PDB entry 6S7O | electron microscopy, 3.50 A resolution | chains A and G of the 8 polymer chains in the assembly

[Chain A]
Protein: Dolichyl-diphosphooligosaccharide--protein glycosyltransferase subunit STT3A
Organism: Homo sapiens
Notes: EC 2.4.99.18
UniProt: P46977 (STT3A_HUMAN); residues 1-705 here = UniProt positions 1-705
Chain sequence (705 residues; numbered 1 to 705; the number before each row is that of its first residue):
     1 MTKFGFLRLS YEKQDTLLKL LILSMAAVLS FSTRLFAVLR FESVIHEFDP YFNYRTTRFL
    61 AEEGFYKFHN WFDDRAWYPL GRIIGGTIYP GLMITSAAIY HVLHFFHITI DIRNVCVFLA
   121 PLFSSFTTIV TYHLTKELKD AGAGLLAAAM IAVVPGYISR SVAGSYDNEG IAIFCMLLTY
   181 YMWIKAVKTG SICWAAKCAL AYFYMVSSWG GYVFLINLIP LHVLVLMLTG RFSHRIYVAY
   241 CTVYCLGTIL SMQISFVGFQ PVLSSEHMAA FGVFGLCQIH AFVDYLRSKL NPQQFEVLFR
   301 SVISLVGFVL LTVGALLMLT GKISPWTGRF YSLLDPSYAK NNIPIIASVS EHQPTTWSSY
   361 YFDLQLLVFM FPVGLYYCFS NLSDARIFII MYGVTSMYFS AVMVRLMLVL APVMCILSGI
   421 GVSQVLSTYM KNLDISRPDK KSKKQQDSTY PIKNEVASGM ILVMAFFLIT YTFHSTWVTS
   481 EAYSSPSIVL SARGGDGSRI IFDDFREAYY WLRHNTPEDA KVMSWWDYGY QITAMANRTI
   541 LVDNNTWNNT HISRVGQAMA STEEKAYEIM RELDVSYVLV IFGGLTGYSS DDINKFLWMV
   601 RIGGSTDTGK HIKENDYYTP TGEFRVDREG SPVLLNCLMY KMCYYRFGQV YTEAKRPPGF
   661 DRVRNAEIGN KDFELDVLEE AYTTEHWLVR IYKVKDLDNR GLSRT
Disordered / not traced: 1-6, 300-321, 438-452, 493-498
Covalent attachments: glycan linked to Asn548
Residues lining bound ligands:
  - EGY ((4R,7R)-4-hydroxy-N,N,N-trimethyl-4,9-dioxo-7-[(undecanoyloxy)methyl]-3,5,8-trioxa-4lambda~5~-phosphadocosan-1-aminium), molecule 1: Lys19, Leu20, Leu23, Ser24, Ala27, Val28, Ile129, Tyr132, His133, Lys136
  - EGY, molecule 2: Phe31, Leu35, Val38, Ser43, Ile99, Leu103, Ile110, Arg113, Asn114, Phe118, Leu122
  - EGY, molecule 3: Phe65, Tyr66, His69, Pro90, Ile94, Thr95, Ala98, Phe203, Tyr204, Ser207, Gln253, Ile254
  - EGY, molecule 4: Ile108, Phe126, Ile129
  - EGY, molecule 5: Leu221, Leu224, Val225, Leu228, Thr229, Arg231, Phe379, Leu382, Ile387, Met391, Val394, Thr395, Tyr398
  - KZB ((2S,3R,4R,5S,6S)-2-(hydroxymethyl)-6-[(1S,2R,3R,4R,5'S,6S,7R,8S,9R,12R,13R,15S,16S,18R)-5',7,9,13-tetramethyl-3,15-bis(oxidanyl)spiro[5-oxapentacyclo[10.8.0.02,9.04,8.013,18]icosane-6,2'-oxane]-16-yl]oxy-oxane-3,4,5-triol), molecule 1: His101, Val102, Phe105, Phe106
  - KZB, molecule 2: Phe126, Ile129, Val130, His133, Phe174, Tyr181, Met182, Lys185, Trp194
  - KZB, molecule 3: Tyr244, Thr248, Val262, Phe271
  - KZE ([(3R,6Z,10Z,14Z,18Z)-3,7,11,15,19,23-hexamethyltetracosa-6,10,14,18,22-pentaenyl] dihydrogen phosphate): Trp209, Gly210, Gly211, Phe214, Asn217, Leu221, Trp326, Arg329, Phe330, Leu333, Leu334, Thr395, Phe399, Arg405, Leu406
From the paper describing this entry:
  - post-translational modification sites: Asn537, Asn548

[Chain G]
Protein: Dolichyl-diphosphooligosaccharide--protein glycosyltransferase 48 kDa subunit
Organism: Homo sapiens
UniProt: A0A024RAD5 (A0A024RAD5_HUMAN); residue numbers follow UniProt; this construct covers 1-456
Chain sequence (456 residues; each row starts with the number of its first residue):
     1 MGYFRCAGAG SFGRRRKMEP STAARAWALF WLLLPLLGAV CASGPRTLVL LDNLNVRETH
    61 SLFFRSLKDR GFELTFKTAD DPSLSLIKYG EFLYDNLIIF SPSVEDFGGN INVETISAFI
   121 DGGGSVLVAA SSDIGDPLRE LGSECGIEFD EEKTAVIDHH NYDISDLGQH TLIVADTENL
   181 LKAPTIVGKS SLNPILFRGV GMVADPDNPL VLDILTGSST SYSFFPDKPI TQYPHAVGKN
   241 TLLIAGLQAR NNARVIFSGS LDFFSDSFFN SAVQKAAPGS QRYSQTGNYE LAVALSRWVF
   301 KEEGVLRVGP VSHHRVGETA PPNAYTVTDL VEYSIVIQQL SNGKWVPFDG DDIQLEFVRI
   361 DPFVRTFLKK KGGKYSVQFK LPDVYGVFQF KVDYNRLGYT HLYSSTQVSV RPLQHTQYER
   421 FIPSAYPYYA SAFSMMLGLF IFSIVFLHMK EKEKSD
Disordered / not traced: 1-41, 453-456
Residues lining bound ligands:
  - KZB ((2S,3R,4R,5S,6S)-2-(hydroxymethyl)-6-[(1S,2R,3R,4R,5'S,6S,7R,8S,9R,12R,13R,15S,16S,18R)-5',7,9,13-tetramethyl-3,15-bis(oxidanyl)spiro[5-oxapentacyclo[10.8.0.02,9.04,8.013,18]icosane-6,2'-oxane]-16-yl]oxy-oxane-3,4,5-triol), molecule 1: Phe421, Tyr426, Ala430
  - KZB, molecule 2: Phe433, Met436, Leu437, Phe440

[Chain A / chain G interface]
Residue-residue contacts (35):
  His69(A) - His415(G)
  Asn70(A) - Arg411(G)  hydrogen bond (backbone-side chain)
  Asn70(A) - Gln414(G)
  Asn70(A) - His415(G)  hydrogen bond
  Trp71(A) - Arg411(G)
  Phe72(A) - Tyr385(G)  hydrophobic
  Phe72(A) - Gly386(G)
  Phe72(A) - Arg411(G)
  Phe72(A) - Pro412(G)
  Asp74(A) - Val387(G)
  Asp74(A) - Ser409(G)
  Tyr78(A) - Val387(G)
  Tyr78(A) - Gln389(G)
  Tyr78(A) - Gln407(G)
  Pro79(A) - Arg359(G)
  Pro79(A) - Ile360(G)  hydrophobic
  Gly81(A) - Tyr385(G)
  Ile83(A) - Pro412(G)  hydrophobic
  Lys521(A) - Gln407(G)
  Asp574(A) - Gln389(G)
  Leu697(A) - Arg250(G)
  Asp698(A) - Arg250(G)
  Asn699(A) - Ile120(G)
  Asn699(A) - Asp121(G)  hydrogen bond
  Asn699(A) - Leu210(G)
  Asn699(A) - Ala249(G)
  Asn699(A) - Arg250(G)  hydrogen bond (backbone-backbone)
  Asn699(A) - Asn251(G)  hydrogen bond
  Arg700(A) - Ser117(G)
  Arg700(A) - Asp121(G)  salt bridge
  Arg700(A) - Glu144(G)  hydrogen bond (side chain-backbone)
  Arg700(A) - Cys145(G)
  Gly701(A) - Asn208(G)
  Gly701(A) - Leu210(G)
  Leu702(A) - Glu144(G)
Interface residues without a listed pair, chain A (21 interface residues in all): Tyr66, Leu80, Glu572, Ser703
Interface residues without a listed pair, chain G (27 interface residues in all): Asp207, Pro209, Leu247, Val410, Leu413

[Overview]
21 residues of chain A and 27 residues of chain G are in contact; the contacts include 6 hydrogen bonds and 1
salt bridge. Polar pairs include Arg700(A)-Asp121(G), Asn70(A)-Arg411(G) and Asn70(A)-His415(G). Ligands of
chain A: 3 copies of compound KZB, 5 copies of compound EGY and compound KZE. From the paper: modification
sites Asn537(A) and Asn548(A).
Here chain A is Dolichyl-diphosphooligosaccharide--protein glycosyltransferase subunit STT3A and chain G is
Dolichyl-diphosphooligosaccharide--protein glycosyltransferase 48 kDa subunit, both from Homo sapiens. Entry
6S7O (Cryo-EM structure of human oligosaccharyltransferase complex OST-A) was determined by electron
microscopy (same publication as 6S7T).
